Entry 4OI8 (X-ray diffraction, 3.10 A resolution); this record covers chains B and E of the 4 polymer chains in the assembly.

== Chain B ==
Molecule: Advanced glycosylation end product-specific receptor
From: Homo sapiens
UniProtKB: Q15109 (RAGE_HUMAN); residue numbers follow UniProt; this construct covers 23-237
Sequence (223 residues; numbered 19 to 241; the number before each row is that of its first residue):
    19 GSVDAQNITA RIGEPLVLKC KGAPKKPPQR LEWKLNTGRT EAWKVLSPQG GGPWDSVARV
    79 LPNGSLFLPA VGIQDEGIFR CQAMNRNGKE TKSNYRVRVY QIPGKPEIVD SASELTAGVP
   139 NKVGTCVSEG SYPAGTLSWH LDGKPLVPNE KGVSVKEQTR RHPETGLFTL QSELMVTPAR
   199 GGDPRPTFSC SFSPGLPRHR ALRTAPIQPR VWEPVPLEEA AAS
Not modelled in the structure: 19-20, 236-241
Disulfide bonds: Cys38-Cys99, Cys144-Cys208
Sequence notes: expression tag (19-22, 238-241)
From the paper describing this entry:
  - binding site for the 23-nt DNA strand (chain E): Arg29, Lys37, Lys39, Lys43, Lys123, Arg218

== Chain E ==
Molecule: 23-nt DNA strand
Sequence (23 nucleotides; each row starts with the number of its first residue):
     1 CCATGACTGT AGGAAACTCT AGA

== How chain B and chain E interact ==
Pairs across the interface (5):
  Lys39(B) - DT18(E)  salt bridge to the phosphate
  Gly40(B) - DC19(E)  phosphate contact
  Lys123(B) - DC7(E)  hydrogen bond to the phosphate
  Lys123(B) - DT8(E)  salt bridge to the phosphate
  Arg218(B) - DT8(E)  salt bridge to the phosphate

== In short ==
Chain B and chain E each contribute 4 residues to their interface; the contacts include 1 hydrogen bond and 3
salt bridges. Polar contacts include Lys123(B)-DC7(E), Lys39(B)-DT18(E) and Lys123(B)-DT8(E). From the paper:
a binding site for the 23-nt DNA strand (chain E) at Arg29(B), Lys37(B) and Lys39(B) among others.
Chain B is Advanced glycosylation end product-specific receptor (Homo sapiens) and chain E is a 23-nt DNA
strand; the structure, RAGE is a nucleic acid receptor that promotes inflammatory responses to DNA, was
determined by X-ray diffraction (same publication as 4OI7).
